2WK8 - chains A and B; structure by X-ray diffraction, 2.10 A resolution.

[Chain A (and B)]
Protein: Cai-1 autoinducer synthase
Source organism: Vibrio cholerae O1 biovar el tor
Notes: EC 2.3.-.-; chain B of this document is another copy of the same molecule, construct and numbering; everything in this record applies to it too
UniProt: Q9KM65 (CQSA_VIBCH); numbering as in UniProt (aligned over 1-389)
Chain sequence (389 residues; row label = number of the first residue in the row):
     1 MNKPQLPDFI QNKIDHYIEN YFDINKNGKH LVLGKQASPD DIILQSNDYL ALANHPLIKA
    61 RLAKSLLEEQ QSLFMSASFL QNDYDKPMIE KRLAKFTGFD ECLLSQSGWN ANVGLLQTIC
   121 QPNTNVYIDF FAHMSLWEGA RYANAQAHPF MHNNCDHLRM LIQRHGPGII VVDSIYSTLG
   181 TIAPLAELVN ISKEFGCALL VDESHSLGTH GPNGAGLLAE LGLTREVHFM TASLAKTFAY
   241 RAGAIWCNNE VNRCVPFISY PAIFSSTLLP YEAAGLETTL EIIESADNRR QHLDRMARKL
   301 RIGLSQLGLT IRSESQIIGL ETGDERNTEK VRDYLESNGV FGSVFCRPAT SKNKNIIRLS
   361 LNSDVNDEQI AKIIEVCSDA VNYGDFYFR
Unresolved in the structure: 1-3, 23-26 (chain B: 1-5, 69-88)
Residues lining bound ligands:
  - pyridoxal phosphate (PLP), molecule 1: S107, G108, W109, N112, H133, S135, D173, S177, D202, S204, H205, S233, A235, K236, A242
  - pyridoxal phosphate (PLP), molecule 2: F264, S265, S266

[How chain A and chain B interact]
Pairs across the interface (131; chain A residue first):
  P4(A) - R225(B)
  P4(A) - E226(B)
  P4(A) - V227(B)
  P4(A) - H228(B)
  P4(A) - N248(B)
  Q5(A) - H228(B)  hydrogen bond (backbone-side chain)
  L6(A) - H228(B)
  L6(A) - F229(B)  hydrophobic
  L6(A) - N249(B)
  P7(A) - G196(B)
  P7(A) - C197(B)
  P7(A) - A198(B)
  F9(A) - T124(B)
  F9(A) - G168(B)
  F9(A) - I169(B)  hydrophobic
  I10(A) - I119(B)
  I10(A) - A198(B)  hydrophobic
  K13(A) - T118(B)  hydrogen bond (side chain-backbone)
  K13(A) - C120(B)
  K13(A) - Q121(B)
  I14(A) - V251(B)  hydrophobic
  Y17(A) - C254(B)  hydrophobic
  Y17(A) - F257(B)  hydrogen bond (side chain-backbone)
  Y17(A) - I258(B)  hydrophobic
  I18(A) - E250(B)
  I18(A) - C254(B)  hydrophobic
  F22(A) - R253(B)
  F22(A) - F257(B)  hydrophobic
  H30(A) - F257(B)
  L33(A) - F257(B)  hydrophobic
  N54(A) - E68(B)
  K59(A) - L66(B)
  K59(A) - L67(B)
  K59(A) - E68(B)
  L62(A) - L66(B)  hydrophobic
  L62(A) - Y271(B)
  A63(A) - L66(B)
  A63(A) - L67(B)  hydrophobic
  L66(A) - K59(B)
  L66(A) - L66(B)  hydrophobic
  L67(A) - K59(B)
  E68(A) - K59(B)
  E69(A) - N54(B)  hydrogen bond (backbone-side chain)
  E69(A) - K59(B)
  Q70(A) - N54(B)
  S72(A) - S46(B)  hydrogen bond
  S72(A) - D48(B)  hydrogen bond
  S72(A) - A53(B)
  F74(A) - S46(B)
  F74(A) - N47(B)  hydrogen bond (backbone-backbone)
  F74(A) - A53(B)  hydrophobic
  F74(A) - A235(B)
  F74(A) - A239(B)
  F74(A) - Y240(B)
  M75(A) - Q45(B)
  S78(A) - V32(B)
  S78(A) - L33(B)
  F79(A) - V32(B)  hydrophobic
  F79(A) - S343(B)
  F79(A) - V344(B)
  N82(A) - K29(B)  hydrogen bond
  N82(A) - L33(B)
  N82(A) - G34(B)
  Y84(A) - K35(B)
  Y84(A) - Q36(B)
  Q106(A) - R241(B)  hydrogen bond (backbone-side chain)
  S107(A) - S265(B)
  W109(A) - Y260(B)  hydrophobic
  W109(A) - F264(B)  hydrophobic
  W109(A) - S265(B)
  Q117(A) - K13(B)
  T118(A) - K13(B)  hydrogen bond (backbone-side chain)
  I119(A) - I10(B)
  C120(A) - K13(B)
  Q121(A) - K13(B)
  T124(A) - F9(B)
  H133(A) - F264(B)
  M134(A) - Y260(B)  hydrophobic
  M134(A) - F264(B)  hydrophobic
  E138(A) - Y260(B)
  R141(A) - Y142(B)  hydrogen bond (side chain-backbone)
  R141(A) - N144(B)  hydrogen bond
  Y142(A) - R141(B)  hydrogen bond (backbone-side chain)
  Y142(A) - Y142(B)  hydrophobic
  N144(A) - R141(B)  hydrogen bond
  P167(A) - F9(B)
  G168(A) - F9(B)
  I169(A) - F9(B)  hydrophobic
  G196(A) - P7(B)
  A198(A) - P7(B)  hydrophobic
  A198(A) - I10(B)  hydrophobic
  H228(A) - L6(B)
  H228(A) - P7(B)
  F229(A) - L6(B)  hydrophobic
  A235(A) - S266(B)
  Y240(A) - Y271(B)
  R241(A) - Q106(B)  hydrogen bond (side chain-backbone)
  R241(A) - R241(B)  hydrogen bond (backbone-side chain)
  R241(A) - S266(B)
  R241(A) - T267(B)
  R241(A) - L268(B)
  R241(A) - E272(B)  salt bridge
  N249(A) - L6(B)
  R253(A) - F22(B)
  C254(A) - I14(B)  hydrophobic
  C254(A) - Y17(B)  hydrophobic
  C254(A) - I18(B)  hydrophobic
  F257(A) - Y17(B)
  F257(A) - F22(B)  hydrophobic
  F257(A) - H30(B)
  F257(A) - V32(B)  hydrophobic
  F257(A) - L33(B)  hydrophobic
  I258(A) - Y17(B)  hydrophobic
  Y260(A) - W109(B)  hydrophobic
  Y260(A) - M134(B)  hydrophobic
  Y260(A) - E138(B)
  Y260(A) - P348(B)  hydrophobic
  F264(A) - W109(B)  hydrophobic
  F264(A) - H133(B)  hydrogen bond (backbone-side chain)
  F264(A) - M134(B)  hydrophobic
  F264(A) - A349(B)  hydrophobic
  S265(A) - S107(B)
  S265(A) - W109(B)
  S266(A) - A235(B)
  T267(A) - R241(B)
  L268(A) - R241(B)
  Y271(A) - Y240(B)
  E272(A) - R241(B)  salt bridge
  P348(A) - Y260(B)
  P348(A) - I263(B)
  A349(A) - F264(B)  hydrophobic
Other interface residues (no listed pair), chain A (78 interface residues in all): V32, A60, L73, Q81, C197, V251, P261, I263, L269
Other interface residues (no listed pair), chain B (81 interface residues in all): L62, A63, Q117, P167, L269, F345

[Summary]
Chain A and chain B form an interface of 78 and 81 residues respectively, with 17 hydrogen bonds and 2 salt
bridges. Among the polar pairs are R241(A)-E272(B), Q5(A)-H228(B) and K13(A)-T118(B). Chain A binds pyridoxal
phosphate.
Chain A and chain B are both Cai-1 autoinducer synthase (Vibrio cholerae O1 biovar el tor); the structure,
Structure of holo form of Vibrio cholerae CqsA, was determined by X-ray diffraction together with 2WK7, 2WK9
and 2WKA from the same study.
